7ZGQ - chains A and B of the 4 polymer chains in the assembly; structure by electron microscopy, 2.80 A resolution.

Chain A:
Protein: Protein CFT1
From: Saccharomyces cerevisiae
UniProtKB: Q06632 (CFT1_YEAST); residue numbers follow UniProt; this construct covers 1-1357
Amino-acid sequence (1357 residues; row label = number of the first residue in the row):
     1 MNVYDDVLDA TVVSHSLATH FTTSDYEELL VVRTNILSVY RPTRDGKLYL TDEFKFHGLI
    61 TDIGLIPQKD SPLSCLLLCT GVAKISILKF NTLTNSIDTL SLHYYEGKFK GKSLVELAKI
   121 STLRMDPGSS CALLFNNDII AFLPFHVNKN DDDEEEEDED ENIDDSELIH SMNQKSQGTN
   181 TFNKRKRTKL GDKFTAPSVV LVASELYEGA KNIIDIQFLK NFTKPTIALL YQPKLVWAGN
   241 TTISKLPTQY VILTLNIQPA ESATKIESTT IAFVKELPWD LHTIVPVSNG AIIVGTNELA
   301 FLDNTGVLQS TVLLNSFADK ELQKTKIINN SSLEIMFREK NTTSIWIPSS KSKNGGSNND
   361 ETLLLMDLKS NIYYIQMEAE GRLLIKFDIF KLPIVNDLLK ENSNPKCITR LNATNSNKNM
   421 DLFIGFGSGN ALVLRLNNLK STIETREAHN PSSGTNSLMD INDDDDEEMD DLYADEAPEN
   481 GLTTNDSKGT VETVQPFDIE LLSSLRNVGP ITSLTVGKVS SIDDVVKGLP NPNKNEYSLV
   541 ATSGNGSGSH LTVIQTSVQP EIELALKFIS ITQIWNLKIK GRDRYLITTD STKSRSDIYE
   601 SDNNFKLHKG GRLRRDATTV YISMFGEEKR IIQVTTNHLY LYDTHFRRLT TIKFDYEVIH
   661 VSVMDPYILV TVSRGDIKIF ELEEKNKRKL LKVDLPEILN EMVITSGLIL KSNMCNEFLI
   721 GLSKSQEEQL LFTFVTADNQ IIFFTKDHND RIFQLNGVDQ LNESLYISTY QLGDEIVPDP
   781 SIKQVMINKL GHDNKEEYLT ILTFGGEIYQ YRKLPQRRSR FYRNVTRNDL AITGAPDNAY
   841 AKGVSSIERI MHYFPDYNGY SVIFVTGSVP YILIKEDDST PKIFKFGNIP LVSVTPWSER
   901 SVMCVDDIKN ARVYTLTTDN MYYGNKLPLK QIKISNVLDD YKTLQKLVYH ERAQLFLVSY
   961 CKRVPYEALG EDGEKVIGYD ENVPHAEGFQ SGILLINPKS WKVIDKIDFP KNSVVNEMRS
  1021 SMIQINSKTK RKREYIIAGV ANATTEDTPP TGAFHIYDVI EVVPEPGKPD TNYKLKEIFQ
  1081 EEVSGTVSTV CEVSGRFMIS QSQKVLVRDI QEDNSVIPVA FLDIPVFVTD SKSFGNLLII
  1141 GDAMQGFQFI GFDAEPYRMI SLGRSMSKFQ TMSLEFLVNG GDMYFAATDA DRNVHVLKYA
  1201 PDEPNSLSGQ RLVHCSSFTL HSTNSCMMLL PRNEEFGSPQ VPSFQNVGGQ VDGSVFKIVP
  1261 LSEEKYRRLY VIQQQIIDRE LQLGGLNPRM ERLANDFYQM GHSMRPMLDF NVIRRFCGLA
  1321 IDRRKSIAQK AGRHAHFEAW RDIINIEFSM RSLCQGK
Disordered / not traced: 148-192, 321-325, 352-357, 381-382, 442-495, 773-776, 1067, 1238-1240

Chain B:
Protein: mRNA 3'-end-processing protein YTH1
From: Saccharomyces cerevisiae
UniProtKB: A0A6A5Q2R8 (A0A6A5Q2R8_YEASX); residue numbers follow UniProt; this construct covers 1-208
Amino-acid sequence (208 residues; numbered 1 to 208; the number before each row is that of its first residue):
     1 MSLIHPDTAK YPFKFEPFLR QEYSFSLDPD RPICEFYNSR EGPKSCPRGP LCPKKHVLPI
    61 FQNKIVCRHW LRGLCKKNDQ CEYLHEYNLR KMPECVFFSK NGYCTQSPDC QYLHIDPASK
   121 IPKCENYEMG FCPLGSSCPR RHIKKVFCQR YMTGFCPLGK DECDMEHPQF IIPDEGSKLR
   181 IKRDDEINTR KMDEEKERRL NAIINGEV
Disordered / not traced: 40-42, 94-208

Interface between chain A and chain B:
Pairs across the interface (79; chain A residue first):
  V516(A) with I4(B)
  G517(A) with I4(B)
  Y537(A) with L3(B), hydrophobic; I4(B), hydrophobic
  Y949(A) with I4(B), hydrophobic
  E951(A) with S2(B), hydrogen bond; I4(B); H5(B), salt bridge
  S1020(A) with H5(B)
  Q1024(A) with D30(B)
  S1027(A) with D30(B), hydrogen bond
  E1034(A) with H5(B), salt bridge
  S1094(A) with P29(B)
  R1096(A) with D30(B), salt bridge
  L1106(A) with Y87(B), hydrophobic
  I1117(A) with R90(B)
  P1118(A) with Y87(B); L89(B), hydrophobic
  V1119(A) with Y87(B)
  A1120(A) with Y87(B)
  F1121(A) with W70(B), hydrophobic; L71(B); Y87(B), hydrophobic
  F1134(A) with T8(B); Y11(B), hydrophobic; F13(B), hydrophobic
  G1135(A) with T8(B), hydrogen bond (backbone-side chain); A9(B)
  N1136(A) with F25(B); S26(B), hydrogen bond (side chain-backbone); L27(B), hydrogen bond (side chain-backbone); P29(B)
  L1137(A) with F13(B), hydrophobic
  G1151(A) with F25(B)
  F1152(A) with F25(B)
  D1153(A) with F25(B); R31(B), salt bridge; K55(B), salt bridge
  A1154(A) with P29(B); D30(B); K55(B)
  E1155(A) with I33(B); K55(B); E86(B)
  P1156(A) with K55(B); F61(B), hydrophobic; E86(B)
  Y1157(A) with E86(B), hydrogen bond (backbone-side chain)
  R1158(A) with Y23(B), hydrogen bond (side chain-backbone); S24(B); F61(B)
  I1160(A) with Y23(B), hydrophobic; F25(B), hydrophobic
  L1162(A) with L19(B), hydrophobic
  V1178(A) with Y11(B); F13(B), hydrophobic
  G1180(A) with Y11(B), hydrogen bond (backbone-side chain)
  G1181(A) with P12(B); F13(B); K14(B), hydrogen bond (backbone-backbone)
  D1182(A) with F13(B)
  M1183(A) with F13(B), hydrophobic; F15(B), hydrophobic
  Y1199(A) with F15(B), hydrophobic; F18(B); L19(B)
  P1201(A) with F15(B), hydrophobic; F18(B), hydrophobic
  S1208(A) with F18(B); E22(B); Y23(B)
  Q1210(A) with Y23(B), hydrogen bond
  P1231(A) with L3(B), hydrophobic
  V1241(A) with Y11(B)
  P1242(A) with Y11(B)
  F1244(A) with P6(B), hydrophobic; D7(B)
  S1352(A) with L3(B)
  L1353(A) with L3(B), hydrophobic
Other interface residues (no listed pair), chain A (50 interface residues in all): M1022, K1104, G1356, K1357
Other interface residues (no listed pair), chain B (37 interface residues in all): M1, D28, V57, N88

Summary:
Chain A and chain B form an interface of 50 and 37 residues respectively; the contacts include 10 hydrogen
bonds and 5 salt bridges. Polar contacts include E951(A)-H5(B), E1034(A)-H5(B) and R1096(A)-D30(B).
Here chain A is Protein CFT1 and chain B is mRNA 3'-end-processing protein YTH1, both from Saccharomyces
cerevisiae. Entry 7ZGQ (Polymerase module of yeast CPF in complex with the yPIM of Cft2) was determined by
electron microscopy (same publication as 7ZGP and 7ZGR).
